Entry 2XBA (X-ray diffraction, 1.95 A resolution); this record covers chain A.

# Chain A
Molecule: Alk tyrosine kinase receptor
Source organism: Homo sapiens
Notes: EC 2.7.10.1; fragment: kinase domain, residues 1094-1407
UniProt: Q9UM73 (ALK_HUMAN); residue numbers follow UniProt; this construct covers 1094-1407
Sequence (315 residues; each row starts with the number of its first residue):
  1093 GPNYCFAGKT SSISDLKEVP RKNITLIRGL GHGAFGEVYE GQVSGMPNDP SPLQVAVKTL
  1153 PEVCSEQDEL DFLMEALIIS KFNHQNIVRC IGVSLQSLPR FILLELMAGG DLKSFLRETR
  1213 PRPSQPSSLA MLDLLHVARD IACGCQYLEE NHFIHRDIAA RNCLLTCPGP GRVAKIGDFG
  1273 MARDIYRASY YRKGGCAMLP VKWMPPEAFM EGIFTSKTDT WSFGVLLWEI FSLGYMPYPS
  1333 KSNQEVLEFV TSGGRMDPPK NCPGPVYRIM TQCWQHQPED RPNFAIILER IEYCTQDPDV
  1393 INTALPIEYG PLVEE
Unresolved in the structure: 1093-1094, 1123-1129, 1137-1143, 1279-1288, 1403-1407
Differences from the reference sequence: expression tag (1093)
Residues lining bound ligands: 571 (5-[(2R)-2-hydroxy-2-phenylacetyl]-3-({[4-(4-methylpiperazin-1-yl)phenyl]carbonyl}amino)-1,6-dihydropyrrolo[3,4-c]pyrazol-5-ium): Leu-1122, Val-1130, Ala-1148, Lys-1150, Leu-1196, Glu-1197, Leu-1198, Met-1199, Ala-1200, Gly-1201, Gly-1202, Asp-1203, Glu-1210, Arg-1253, Asn-1254, Cys-1255, Leu-1256, Gly-1269, Asp-1270
Swiss-Prot annotation at these positions:
  - active site: Asp-1249 (Proton acceptor)
  - binding site (ATP): His-1124, Lys-1150, Glu-1197 to Met-1199, Asp-1270
  - modified residue (Phosphotyrosine): Tyr-1096, Tyr-1131, Tyr-1278
  - natural variant: Gly-1128 (G1128A: In NBLST3), Thr-1151 (T1151M: In NBLST3), Met-1166 (M1166R: In NBLST3), Ile-1171 (I1171N: In NBLST3), Phe-1174 (F1174C: In NBLST3; F1174I: In NBLST3; F1174L: In NBLST3; F1174V: In NBLST3), Arg-1192 (R1192P: In NBLST3), Ala-1234 (A1234T: In NBLST3), Phe-1245 (F1245C: In NBLST3; F1245V: In NBLST3), Ile-1250 (I1250T: In NBLST3), Arg-1275 (R1275L: Observed in neuroblastoma; R1275Q: In NBLST3), Tyr-1278 (Y1278S: In NBLST3)

# Overview
Chain A binds compound 571. From UniProt: active-site residue Asp-1249 and 6 ATP-binding residues.
Chain A is Alk tyrosine kinase receptor (Homo sapiens); the structure, Structure of Human Anaplastic Lymphoma
Kinase in complex with PHA- E429, was determined by X-ray diffraction, deposited together with 2XB7.
